Entry 8F1A (electron microscopy, 3.10 A resolution); this record covers chains A and B of the 3 polymer chains in the assembly.

== Chain A ==
Name: Tubulin alpha-1B chain
Organism: Sus scrofa
UniProtKB: Q2XVP4 (TBA1B_PIG); residue numbers follow UniProt; this construct covers 1-451
Amino-acid sequence (451 residues; numbered 1 to 451; the number before each row is that of its first residue):
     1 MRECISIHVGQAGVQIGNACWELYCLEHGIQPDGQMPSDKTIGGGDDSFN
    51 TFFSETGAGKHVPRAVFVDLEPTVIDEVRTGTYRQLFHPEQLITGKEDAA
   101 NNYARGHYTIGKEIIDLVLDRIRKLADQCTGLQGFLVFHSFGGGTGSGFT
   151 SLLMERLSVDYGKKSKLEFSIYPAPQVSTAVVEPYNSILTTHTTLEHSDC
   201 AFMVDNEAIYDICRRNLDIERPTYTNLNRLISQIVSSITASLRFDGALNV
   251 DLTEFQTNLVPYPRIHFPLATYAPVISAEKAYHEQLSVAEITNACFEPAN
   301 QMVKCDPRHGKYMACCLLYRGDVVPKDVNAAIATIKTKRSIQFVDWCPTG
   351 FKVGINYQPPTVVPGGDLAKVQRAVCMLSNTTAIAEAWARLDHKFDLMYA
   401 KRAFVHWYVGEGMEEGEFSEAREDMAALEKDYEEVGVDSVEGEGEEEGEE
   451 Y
Not modelled in the structure: 442-451
Swiss-Prot annotation at these positions:
  - motif: M1 to C4 (MREC motif)
  - active site: E254
  - binding site (GTP): G10, Q11, A12, Q15, E71, A99, S140, G143, G144, T145, G146, T179, E183, N206, Y224, N228, L252
  - binding site (Mg(2+)): E71
  - site: Y451 (Involved in polymerization)
  - modified residue: K40 (N6,N6,N6-trimethyllysine), S48 (Phosphoserine), S232 (Phosphoserine), Y282 (3'-nitrotyrosine), R339 (Omega-N-methylarginine), S439 (Phosphoserine), E443 (5-glutamyl polyglutamate), E445 (5-glutamyl polyglutamate), Y451 (3'-nitrotyrosine)
  - cross-link (Glycyl lysine isopeptide (Lys-Gly)): K326 (interchain with G-Cter in ubiquitin), K370 (interchain with G-Cter in ubiquitin)
Ligand contacts: GTP (guanosine-5'-triphosphate): G10, Q11, A12, Q15, D69, D98, A99, A100, N101, S140, F141, G143, G144, T145, G146, I171, T179, E183, N206, Y224, L227, N228, I231

== Chain B ==
Name: Tubulin beta-2B chain
Organism: Sus scrofa
UniProtKB: A0A287AGU7 (A0A287AGU7_PIG); residues 1-445 here = UniProt positions 1-445
Amino-acid sequence (445 residues; row label = number of the first residue in the row):
     1 MREIVHIQAGQCGNQIGAKFWEVISDEHGIDPTGSYHGDSDLQLERINVY
    51 YNEATGNKYVPRAILVDLEPGTMDSVRSGPFGQIFRPDNFVFGQSGAGNN
   101 WAKGHYTEGAELVDSVLDVVRKESESCDCLQGFQLTHSLGGGTGSGMGTL
   151 LISKIREEYPDRIMNTFSVMPSPKVSDTVVEPYNATLSVHQLVENTDETY
   201 CIDNEALYDICFRTLKLTTPTYGDLNHLVSATMSGVTTCLRFPGQLNADL
   251 RKLAVNMVPFPRLHFFMPGFAPLTSRGSQQYRALTVPELTQQMFDSKNMM
   301 AACDPRHGRYLTVAAIFRGRMSMKEVDEQMLNVQNKNSSYFVEWIPNNVK
   351 TAVCDIPPRGLKMSATFIGNSTAIQELFKRISEQFTAMFRRKAFLHWYTG
   401 EGMDEMEFTEAESNMNDLVSEYQQYQDATADEQGEFEEEEGEDEA
Not modelled in the structure: 430-445
Ligand contacts:
  - GDP (guanosine-5'-diphosphate): G10, Q11, C12, Q15, N99, S138, G141, G142, T143, G144, V169, D177, E181, N204, Y222, L225, N226
  - taxol (TA1): E22, V23, D26, E27, L215, D224, H227, L228, A231, S234, F270, P272, L273, T274, S275, R276, Q279, R318, P358, R359, G360, L361

== Chain A / chain B interface ==
Residue-residue contacts - 66 pairs, chain A then chain B:
  Q11(A) - G244(B)  hydrogen bond (side chain-backbone)
  Q11(A) - Q245(B)  hydrogen bond (side chain-backbone)
  Q11(A) - L246(B)
  Q11(A) - N247(B)
  Q15(A) - Q245(B)
  E71(A) - R2(B)  salt bridge
  P72(A) - R2(B)
  P72(A) - R46(B)
  T73(A) - R2(B)
  T73(A) - N247(B)  hydrogen bond
  V74(A) - N247(B)
  D76(A) - R46(B)  salt bridge
  E77(A) - P243(B)
  K96(A) - M1(B)
  K96(A) - R2(B)
  K96(A) - C129(B)  hydrogen bond (backbone-side chain)
  E97(A) - Q131(B)  hydrogen bond
  E97(A) - R251(B)  salt bridge
  D98(A) - D249(B)
  D98(A) - K252(B)  salt bridge
  A100(A) - R251(B)
  A100(A) - K252(B)
  A100(A) - V255(B)
  N101(A) - K252(B)
  N101(A) - N256(B)
  N101(A) - K350(B)
  R105(A) - R251(B)
  Q176(A) - L331(B)
  Q176(A) - N347(B)
  V177(A) - D327(B)
  S178(A) - D327(B)
  S178(A) - N347(B)  hydrogen bond
  T179(A) - L246(B)
  T179(A) - D327(B)
  T179(A) - K350(B)  hydrogen bond (backbone-side chain)
  T179(A) - T351(B)
  A180(A) - N256(B)
  A180(A) - N347(B)
  V181(A) - N256(B)  hydrogen bond (backbone-side chain)
  V181(A) - I345(B)  hydrophobic
  V181(A) - N347(B)
  V182(A) - V255(B)
  V182(A) - N256(B)
  Y210(A) - M323(B)
  Y210(A) - D327(B)
  E220(A) - K324(B)
  R221(A) - S322(B)
  R221(A) - E325(B)  salt bridge
  P222(A) - S322(B)
  P222(A) - M323(B)
  P222(A) - K324(B)
  T223(A) - Q245(B)  hydrogen bond
  Y224(A) - M323(B)
  K394(A) - P346(B)
  L397(A) - W344(B)
  M398(A) - P346(B)
  K401(A) - F260(B)
  K401(A) - W344(B)
  A403(A) - W344(B)  hydrophobic
  F404(A) - V255(B)
  F404(A) - P259(B)  hydrogen bond (backbone-backbone)
  F404(A) - I345(B)  hydrophobic
  H406(A) - V258(B)
  H406(A) - P259(B)
  W407(A) - V255(B)
  W407(A) - V258(B)
Other interface residues (no listed pair), chain A (38 interface residues in all): G95, R214, R402
Other interface residues (no listed pair), chain B (40 interface residues in all): D128, R162, D197, C239, F242, A254, P261, E343, V349, T429

== Overview ==
Chain A and chain B form an interface of 38 and 40 residues respectively, with 10 hydrogen bonds and 5 salt
bridges. Polar pairs include E71(A)-R2(B), D76(A)-R46(B) and E97(A)-R251(B). Chain A binds GTP. Bound to chain
B: GDP and taxol.
Chain A is Tubulin alpha-1B chain and chain B is Tubulin beta-2B chain, both from Sus scrofa; the structure,
Apo KIF20A[1-565] class-1 in complex with a microtubule, was determined by electron microscopy (same
publication as 8BJS and 8F18).
